7Q53 - chains P and Q of the 4 polymer chains in the assembly; structure by electron microscopy, 6.30 A resolution (low resolution: residue-level contacts below are approximate; hydrogen-bond / salt-bridge calls are withheld).

Chain P:
Protein: Glyceraldehyde-3-phosphate dehydrogenase A, chloroplastic
Source organism: Spinacia oleracea
Notes: EC 1.2.1.13
UniProtKB: P19866 (G3PA_SPIOL); the construct lacks a stretch of the UniProt sequence and is renumbered around it, so the offset changes along the chain: 0-18 = UniProt 66-84; 19-34 = UniProt 87-102; 36-60 = UniProt 103-127; 61-122 = UniProt 129-190; 2 more segments
Chain sequence (337 residues; numbered 0 to 334 plus 4 insertion-coded residues; 2 numbers in that range are skipped by the numbering (no residue carries them; nothing is unmodelled there); the number before each row is that of its first residue; a row labelled like 18A-18B holds insertion residues (18A, then the next letters in order); numbering starts at 0):
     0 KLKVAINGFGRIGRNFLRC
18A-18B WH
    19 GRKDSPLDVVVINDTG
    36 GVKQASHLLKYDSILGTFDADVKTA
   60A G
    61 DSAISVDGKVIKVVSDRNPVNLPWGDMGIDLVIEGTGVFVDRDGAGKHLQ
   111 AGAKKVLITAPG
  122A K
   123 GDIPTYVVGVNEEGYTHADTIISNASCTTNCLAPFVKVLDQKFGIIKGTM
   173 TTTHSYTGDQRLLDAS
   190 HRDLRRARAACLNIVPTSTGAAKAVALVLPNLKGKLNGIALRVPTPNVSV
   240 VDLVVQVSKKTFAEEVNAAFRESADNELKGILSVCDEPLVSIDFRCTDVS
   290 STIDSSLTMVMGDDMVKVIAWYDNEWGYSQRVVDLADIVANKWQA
Ligand contacts: NAD (nicotinamide-adenine-dinucleotide): Gly7, Phe8, Gly9, Arg10, Ile11, Arg13, Asn31, Asp32, Thr33, Asp76, Arg77, Glu94, Gly95, Thr96, Gly97, Val98, Phe99, Thr119, Ala120, Pro121, Ser148, Cys149, His176, Thr179, Asn313, Glu314, Tyr317
UniProt features mapped onto this chain:
  - active site: Cys149 (Nucleophile)
  - binding site (NADP(+)): Arg10, Ile11, Asp32, Arg77, Asn313
  - binding site (D-glyceraldehyde 3-phosphate): Ser148 to Thr150, Thr179, Arg195, Thr208, Gly209, Arg231
  - site: His176 (Activates thiol group during catalysis)

Chain Q:
Protein: Glyceraldehyde-3-phosphate dehydrogenase B, chloroplastic
Source organism: Spinacia oleracea
Notes: EC 1.2.1.13
UniProtKB: P12860 (G3PB_SPIOL); the construct lacks a stretch of the UniProt sequence and is renumbered around it, so the offset changes along the chain: 0-18 = UniProt 84-102; 19-34 = UniProt 105-120; 36-60 = UniProt 121-145; 61-122 = UniProt 147-208; 4 more segments
Chain sequence (339 residues; each row starts with the number of its first residue; note: 2 numbers in that range are skipped by the numbering (no residue carries them; nothing is unmodelled there); a row labelled like 18A-18B holds insertion residues (18A, then the next letters in order); numbering starts at 0):
     0 KLKVAINGFGRIGRNFLRC
18A-18B WH
    19 GRKDSPLDVVVVNDSG
    36 GVKSATHLLKYDSILGTFKADVKII
   60A D
    61 NETFSIDGKPIKVVSNRDPLKLPWAELGIDIVIEGTGVFVDGPGAGKHIQ
   111 AGAKKVIITAPA
  122A K
   123 G
  123A S
   124 DIPTYVVGVNEKDYGH
  139A D
   140 VANIISNASCTTNCLAPFVKVLDEELGIVKGTMTTTHSYTGDQRLLDAS
   190 HRDLRRARAAALNIVPTSTGAAKAVSLVLPQLKGKLNGIALRVPTPNVSV
   240 VDLVVNIEK
  248A V
   249 GVTAEDVNNAFRKAAAGPLKGVLDVCDIPLVSVDFRCSDFSSTIDSSLTM
   299 VMGGDMVKVVAWYDNEWGYSQRVVDLADLVANKWP
Ligand contacts: NAD (nicotinamide-adenine-dinucleotide): Gly7, Phe8, Gly9, Arg10, Ile11, Arg13, Asn31, Asp32, Asn76, Arg77, Gly95, Thr96, Gly97, Val98, Thr119, Ala120, Ser148, Cys149, Thr179, Asn313, Glu314, Tyr317
UniProt features mapped onto this chain:
  - active site: Cys149 (Nucleophile)
  - binding site (NADP(+)): Arg10, Ile11, Asp32, Arg77, Asn313
  - binding site (D-glyceraldehyde 3-phosphate): Ser148 to Thr150, Thr179, Arg195, Thr208, Gly209, Arg231
  - site: His176 (Activates thiol group during catalysis)
Reported in the primary citation:
  - catalytic residues: Cys149 (citing earlier work)

Interface between chain P and chain Q:
Pairs across the interface - 35 pairs, chain P then chain Q:
  Arg10(P) with Leu185(Q); Asp186(Q)
  Arg13(P) with Asp186(Q); Ala187(Q)
  Asp32(P) with Ser188(Q)
  Thr33(P) with Ser188(Q)
  Gly34(P) with Ser188(Q)
  His42(P) with Leu193(Q)
  Leu43(P) with Asp186(Q)
  Tyr46(P) with Arg197(Q)
  Asp47(P) with Arg197(Q)
  Ser48(P) with Asp186(Q); Arg197(Q); Ala198(Q)
  Tyr178(P) with Leu201(Q)
  Thr179(P) with Leu184(Q)
  Gly180(P) with Leu184(Q)
  Gln182(P) with Leu184(Q)
  Leu184(P) with Tyr178(Q); Thr179(Q); Gln182(Q); Leu184(Q)
  Leu185(P) with Arg10(Q)
  Asp186(P) with Arg10(Q); Arg13(Q); Ser48(Q)
  Ser188(P) with Ser33(Q); Gly34(Q)
  Leu193(P) with His42(Q)
  Arg197(P) with Tyr46(Q); Asp47(Q); Ser48(Q)
  Cys200(P) with Tyr178(Q)
  Leu201(P) with Tyr178(Q)
  Pro235(P) with Leu201(Q)
Also at the interface, not in a pair above, chain P (27 interface residues in all): Gln39, Arg183, Ala198, Asn202
Also at the interface, not in a pair above, chain Q (27 interface residues in all): Ser39, Gly180, Arg183, Ala199, Ala200, Asn202, Pro235

Overview:
Chain P and chain Q each contribute 27 residues to their interface. Chain P binds NAD. Ligands of chain Q:
NAD. UniProt lists active-site residue Cys149(P), 5 NADP+-binding residues and 8 D-glyceraldehyde
3-phosphate-binding residues on chain P; active-site residue Cys149(Q) on chain Q. The paper reports the
catalytic residue Cys149(Q).
Chain P is Glyceraldehyde-3-phosphate dehydrogenase A, chloroplastic and chain Q is Glyceraldehyde-3-phosphate
dehydrogenase B, chloroplastic, both from Spinacia oleracea; the structure, Single Particle Cryo-EM structure
of photosynthetic A2B2 glyceraldehyde 3-phosphate dehydrogenase from Spinacia oleracia, was determined by
electron microscopy (same publication as 7Q54, 7Q55, 7Q56 and 7Q57).
